7W2J - chains C and F of the 6 polymer chains in the assembly; structure by electron microscopy, 3.60 A resolution.

[Chain C (and F)]
Name: Fructose dehydrogenase cytochrome subunit
Organism: Gluconobacter japonicus
Notes: chain F of this document is another copy of the same molecule, construct and numbering; everything in this record applies to it too
Reference sequence: M1V1V5 (FDHC_GLUJA); residue numbers follow UniProt; this construct covers 1-486
Amino-acid sequence (486 residues; each row starts with the number of its first residue):
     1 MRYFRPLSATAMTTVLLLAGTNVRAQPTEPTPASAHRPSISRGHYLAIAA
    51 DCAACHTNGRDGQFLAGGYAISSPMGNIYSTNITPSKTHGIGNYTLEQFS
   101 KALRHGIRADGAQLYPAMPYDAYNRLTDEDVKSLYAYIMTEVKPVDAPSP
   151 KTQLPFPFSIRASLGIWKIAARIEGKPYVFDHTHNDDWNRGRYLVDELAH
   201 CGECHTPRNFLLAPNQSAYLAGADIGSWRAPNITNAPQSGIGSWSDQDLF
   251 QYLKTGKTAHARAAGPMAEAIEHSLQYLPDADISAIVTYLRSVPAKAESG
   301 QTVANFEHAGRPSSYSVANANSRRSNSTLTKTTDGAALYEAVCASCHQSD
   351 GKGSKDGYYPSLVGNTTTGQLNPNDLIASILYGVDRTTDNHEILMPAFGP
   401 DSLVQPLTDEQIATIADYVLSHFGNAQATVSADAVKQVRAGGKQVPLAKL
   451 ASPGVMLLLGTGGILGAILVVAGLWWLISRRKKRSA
Unresolved in the structure: 1-39, 318-331, 472-486
Glycans and other covalent adducts: heme c (HEC) linked to Cys52, Cys55, Cys201, Cys204, Cys343, Cys346
Metal / ion sites: heme c Fe site 1 near His56 (its only coordinating residue here); heme c Fe site 2 near His205 (its only coordinating residue here)
Residues lining bound ligands:
  - heme c (HEC), molecule 1: Ala50, Asp51, His56, Ile78, Tyr79, Ser80, Thr81, Asn82, Ile83, Ile91, Tyr94, Phe99, Ala102, Leu103, Gln113, Leu114, Tyr115, Pro116, Ala117, Met118, Pro119, Tyr123, Leu134, Arg161, His200
  - heme c (HEC), molecule 2: Ala199, His200, His205, Trp228, Arg229, Ala230, Pro231, Ile233, Ile241, Trp244, Leu249, Tyr252, Leu253, Ala264, Pro266, Met267, Leu275, Ile286, Leu290, Asn305, Thr366, Thr367, Gln370, Asp375
  - heme c (HEC), molecule 3: Ala261, Arg262, Ala264, Val342, His347, Tyr358, Tyr359, Pro360, Leu362, Asn365, Thr367, Thr368, Leu376, Ser379, Ile380, Val384, Arg386, Ile393, Leu394, Met395, Pro396, Phe398, Leu407, Ile415, Val419
Curated features (UniProtKB/Swiss-Prot):
  - binding site (heme c): Cys52, Cys55, His56, Cys201, Cys204, His205, Cys343, Cys346, His347

[Chain C / chain F interface]
Pairs across the interface - 14 pairs, chain C then chain F:
  Val455(C) - Leu458(F)  hydrophobic
  Leu458(C) - Val455(F)  hydrophobic
  Leu458(C) - Leu458(F)  hydrophobic
  Leu458(C) - Leu459(F)
  Leu459(C) - Leu458(F)
  Leu459(C) - Thr461(F)
  Leu459(C) - Gly462(F)
  Thr461(C) - Leu459(F)
  Gly462(C) - Leu459(F)
  Gly462(C) - Gly462(F)
  Gly462(C) - Gly463(F)  hydrogen bond (backbone-backbone)
  Gly463(C) - Gly462(F)  hydrogen bond (backbone-backbone)
  Gly466(C) - Gly466(F)
  Val470(C) - Val470(F)  hydrophobic
Interface residues without a listed pair, chain C (9 interface residues in all): Lys449
Interface residues without a listed pair, chain F (9 interface residues in all): Lys449

[In short]
The chain C/chain F interface involves 9 residues from each chain, with 2 hydrogen bonds. The hydrogen-bonded
pair Gly462(C)-Gly463(F) is a backbone contact. Heme c is covalently linked to Cys55(C), Cys201(C) and
Cys343(C). UniProt lists 9 heme c-binding residues on chain C.
Both chains are Fructose dehydrogenase cytochrome subunit (Gluconobacter japonicus). Entry 7W2J (Cryo-EM
Structure of Membrane-bound Fructose Dehydrogenase from Gluconobacter japonicus) was determined by electron
microscopy, deposited together with 8JEJ, 8JEK and 7WSQ.
